9F6E - chains A and P of the 6 polymer chains in the assembly; structure by electron microscopy, 3.74 A resolution.

# Chain A
Name: DNA polymerase epsilon catalytic subunit A
From: Homo sapiens
Notes: EC 2.7.7.7, 3.1.11.-
Reference sequence: Q07864 (DPOE1_HUMAN); residues 1-1200 here = UniProt positions 1-1200
Sequence (1200 residues; numbered 1 to 1200; the number before each row is that of its first residue):
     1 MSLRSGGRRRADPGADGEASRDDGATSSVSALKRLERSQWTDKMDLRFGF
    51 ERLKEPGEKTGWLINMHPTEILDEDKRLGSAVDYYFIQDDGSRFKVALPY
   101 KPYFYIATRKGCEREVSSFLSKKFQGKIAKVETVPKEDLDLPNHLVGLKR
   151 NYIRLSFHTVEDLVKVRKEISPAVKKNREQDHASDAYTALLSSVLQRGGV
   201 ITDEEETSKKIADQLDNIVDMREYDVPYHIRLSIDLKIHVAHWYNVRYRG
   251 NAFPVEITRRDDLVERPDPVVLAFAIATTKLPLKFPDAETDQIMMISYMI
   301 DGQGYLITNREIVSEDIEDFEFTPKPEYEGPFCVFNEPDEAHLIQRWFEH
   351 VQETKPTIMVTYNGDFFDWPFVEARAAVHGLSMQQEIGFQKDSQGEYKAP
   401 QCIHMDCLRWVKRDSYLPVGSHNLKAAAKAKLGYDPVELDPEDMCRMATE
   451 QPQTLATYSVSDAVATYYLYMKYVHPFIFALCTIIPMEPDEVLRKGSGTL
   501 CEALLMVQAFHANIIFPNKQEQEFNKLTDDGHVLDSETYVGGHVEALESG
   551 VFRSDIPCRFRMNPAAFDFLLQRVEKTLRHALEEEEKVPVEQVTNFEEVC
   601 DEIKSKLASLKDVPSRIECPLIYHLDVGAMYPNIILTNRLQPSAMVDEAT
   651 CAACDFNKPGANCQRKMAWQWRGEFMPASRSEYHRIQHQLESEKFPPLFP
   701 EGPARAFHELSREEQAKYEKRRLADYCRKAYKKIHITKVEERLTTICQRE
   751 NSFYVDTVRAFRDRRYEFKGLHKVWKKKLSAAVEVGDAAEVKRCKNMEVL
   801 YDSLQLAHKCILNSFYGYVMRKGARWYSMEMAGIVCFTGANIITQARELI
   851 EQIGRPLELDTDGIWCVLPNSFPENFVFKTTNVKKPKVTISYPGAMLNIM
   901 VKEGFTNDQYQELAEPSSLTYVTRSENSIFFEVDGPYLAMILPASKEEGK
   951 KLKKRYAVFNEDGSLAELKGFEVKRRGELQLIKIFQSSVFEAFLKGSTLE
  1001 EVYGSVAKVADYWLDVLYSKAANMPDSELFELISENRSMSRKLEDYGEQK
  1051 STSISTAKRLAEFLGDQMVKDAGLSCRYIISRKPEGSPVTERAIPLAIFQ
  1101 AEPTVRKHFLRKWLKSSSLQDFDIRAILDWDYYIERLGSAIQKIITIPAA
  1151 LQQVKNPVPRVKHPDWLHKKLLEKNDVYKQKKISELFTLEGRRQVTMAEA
Disordered / not traced: 1-26, 182-212, 1198-1200
Sequence notes: engineered mutation Ala-275 (Asp in Q07864), Ala-277 (Glu in Q07864)
Metal / ion sites: 4Fe-4S cluster Fe: Cys-651, Cys-654, Cys-663, Cys-747
Residues lining bound ligands:
  - 2',3'-dideoxyadenosine triphosphate (DDS): Tyr-416, Asp-626, Val-627, Gly-628, Ala-629, Met-630, Tyr-631, Pro-632, Arg-765, Lys-769, Lys-809, Asn-813, Tyr-816, Asp-862
  - 4Fe-4S cluster (SF4): Val-646, Thr-650, Cys-651, Cys-654, Phe-656, Asn-657, Cys-663, Gln-664, Cys-747, Arg-749
Curated features (UniProtKB/Swiss-Prot):
  - modified residue: Ser-1184 (Phosphoserine)
Reported in the primary citation:
  - binding site for 2',3'-dideoxyadenosine triphosphate: Arg-765, Lys-769, Asn-813

# Chain P
Molecule: DNA nascent strand
From: synthetic construct
Sequence (24 nucleotides; each row starts with the number of its first residue):
     1 CCTTCCACTTCCCAACCCTCACCX
Modified residues: 2DA (2',3'-dideoxyadenosine-5'-monophosphate) at position 24

# How chain A and chain P interact
Residue-residue contacts (20; chain A residue first):
  Pro-418(A) with DC22(P), phosphate contact
  Val-419(A) with DC22(P), hydrogen bond to the phosphate
  Gly-420(A) with DC22(P), phosphate contact
  Asp-860(A) with 2DA_24(P), sugar contact
  Lys-954(A) with DC23(P), base contact
  Tyr-956(A) with 2DA_24(P), hydrogen bond to the phosphate
  Lys-969(A) with DC23(P), phosphate contact; 2DA_24(P), salt bridge to the phosphate
  Gly-970(A) with DC23(P), hydrogen bond to the phosphate
  Lys-974(A) with DC22(P), phosphate contact; DC23(P), salt bridge to the phosphate
  Arg-975(A) with DC20(P), hydrogen bond to the base; DA21(P), hydrogen bond to the sugar; DC22(P), phosphate contact
  Arg-976(A) with DA21(P), salt bridge to the phosphate; DC22(P), phosphate contact
  Ser-1040(A) with DC20(P), hydrogen bond to the phosphate
  Arg-1041(A) with DT19(P), salt bridge to the phosphate
  Tyr-1046(A) with DC20(P), hydrogen bond to the phosphate
  Gln-1049(A) with DC18(P), sugar contact
Also at the interface, not in a pair above, chain A (19 interface residues in all): Ile-734, Thr-861, Ser-1038, Met-1039
Also at the interface, not in a pair above, chain P (8 interface residues in all): DC17

# Overview
The interface between chain A and chain P involves 19 residues on one side and 8 on the other; the contacts
include 7 hydrogen bonds and 4 salt bridges. Polar pairs include Arg-975(A)/DC20(P), Arg-975(A)/DA21(P) and
Val-419(A)/DC22(P). From the paper: a binding site for 2',3'-dideoxyadenosine triphosphate at Arg-765(A),
Lys-769(A) and Asn-813(A).
Here chain A is DNA polymerase epsilon catalytic subunit A (Homo sapiens) and chain P is DNA nascent strand
(synthetic construct). Entry 9F6E (Human DNA polymerase epsilon bound to DNA and PCNA (ajar conformation)) was
determined by electron microscopy together with 9F6D, 9F6F, 9F6I, 9F6J, 9F6K and 9F6L from the same study.
